4Y99 - chains A and B of the 3 polymer chains in the assembly; structure by X-ray diffraction, 2.00 A resolution.

# Chain A
Molecule: Troponin C, slow skeletal and cardiac muscles
Organism: Homo sapiens
Reference sequence: P63316 (TNNC1_HUMAN); residue numbers follow UniProt; this construct covers 1-161
Amino-acid sequence (161 residues; row label = number of the first residue in the row):
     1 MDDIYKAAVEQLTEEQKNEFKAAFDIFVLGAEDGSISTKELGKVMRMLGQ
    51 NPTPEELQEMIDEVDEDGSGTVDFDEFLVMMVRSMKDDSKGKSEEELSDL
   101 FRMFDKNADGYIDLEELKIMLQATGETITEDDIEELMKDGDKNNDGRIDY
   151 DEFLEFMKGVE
Unresolved in the structure: 1, 86-90
Differences from the reference sequence: engineered mutation Ser35 (Cys in P63316), Ser84 (Cys in P63316); conflict Glu115 (Asp in P63316)
Bound ions: Ca2+ site 1: Asp65, Asp67, Ser69, Thr71, Glu76; Ca2+ site 2: Asp105, Asn107, Asp109, Tyr111, Glu116; Ca2+ site 3: Asp141, Asn143, Asp145, Arg147, Glu152

# Chain B
Molecule: Troponin T, cardiac muscle
Organism: Homo sapiens
Reference sequence: P45379 (TNNT2_HUMAN); residues 183-288 here correspond to UniProt positions 193-298 (UniProt number = residue number + 10)
Amino-acid sequence (106 residues; row label = number of the first residue in the row):
   183 HFGGYIQKQAQTERKSGKRQTEREKKKKILAERRKVLAIDHLNEDQLREK
   233 AKELWQTIYNLEAEKFDLQEKFKQQKYEINVLRNRINDNQKVSKTRGKAK
   283 VTGRWK
Unresolved in the structure: 183-198, 273-288
Differences from the reference sequence: conflict Thr239 (Ser249 in P45379)

# Interface between chain A and chain B
Pairs across the interface (13; chain A residue first):
  Asp99(A) with Gln256(B)
  Phe101(A) with Tyr259(B)
  Arg102(A) with Gln256(B); Tyr259(B)
  Asp105(A) with Tyr259(B), hydrogen bond
  Ala108(A) with Tyr259(B)
  Asp109(A) with Asn266(B)
  Gly110(A) with Val263(B)
  Tyr111(A) with Asn266(B); Asp270(B), hydrogen bond
  Tyr150(A) with Arg267(B)
  Asp151(A) with Arg267(B), salt bridge; Asn271(B)
Other interface residues (no listed pair), chain A (12 interface residues in all): Glu94, Asp149
Other interface residues (no listed pair), chain B (8 interface residues in all): Asn262

# In short
12 residues of chain A and 8 residues of chain B are in contact, with 2 hydrogen bonds and 1 salt bridge.
Polar contacts include Asp151(A)-Arg267(B), Asp105(A)-Tyr259(B) and Tyr111(A)-Asp270(B). Asp65(A), Asp67(A),
Ser69(A), Thr71(A) and Glu76(A) coordinate Ca2+ site 1.
Here chain A is Troponin C, slow skeletal and cardiac muscles and chain B is Troponin T, cardiac muscle, both
from Homo sapiens. Entry 4Y99 (Core domain of human cardiac troponin) was determined by X-ray diffraction.
